PDB entry 2JEN | X-ray diffraction, 1.40 A resolution | chain A

[Chain A]
Name: Endo-beta-1,4-glucanase
From: Bacillus licheniformis
Notes: EC 3.2.1.4, 3.2.1.151
Reference sequence: Q7X4S4 (Q7X4S4_BACLI); residue numbers follow UniProt; this construct covers 1-261
Amino-acid sequence (261 residues; each row starts with the number of its first residue):
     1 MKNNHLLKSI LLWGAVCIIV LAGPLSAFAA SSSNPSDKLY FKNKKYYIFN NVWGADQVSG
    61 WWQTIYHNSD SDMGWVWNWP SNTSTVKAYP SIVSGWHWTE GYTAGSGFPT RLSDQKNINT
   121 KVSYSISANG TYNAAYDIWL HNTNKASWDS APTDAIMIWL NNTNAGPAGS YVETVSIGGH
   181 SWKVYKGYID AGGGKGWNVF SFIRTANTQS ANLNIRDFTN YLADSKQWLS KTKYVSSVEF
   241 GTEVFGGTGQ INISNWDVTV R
Unresolved in the structure: 1-28
Differences from the reference sequence: engineered mutation Ala-155 (Glu in Q7X4S4)
Residues lining bound ligands:
  - 1,4-diethylene dioxide (DIO), molecule 1: Ser-33, Asn-34, Pro-35, Trp-61
  - 1,4-diethylene dioxide (DIO), molecule 2: Trp-62, Val-76, Asn-78, Thr-248, Gly-249, Gln-250
  - alpha-D-xylopyranose (XYS), molecule 1: Pro-35, Ser-36, Phe-49, Asn-50, Asn-51, Val-52, Trp-53, Asp-56
  - alpha-D-xylopyranose (XYS), molecule 2: Trp-53, Ile-189, Asp-190, Ala-191, Trp-197
  - alpha-D-xylopyranose (XYS), molecule 3: Thr-83, Ser-84, Thr-131, Asn-164, Ala-165, Gly-166, Phe-245

[Overview]
Bound to chain A: 1,4-diethylene dioxide and 3 copies of alpha-D-xylopyranose.
Chain A is Endo-beta-1,4-glucanase (Bacillus licheniformis); the structure, Family 12 xyloglucanase from
Bacillus licheniformis in complex with ligand, was determined by X-ray diffraction, deposited together with
2JEM, 2JEP and 2JEQ.
